Entry 3MVD (X-ray diffraction, 2.90 A resolution); this record covers chains E and I of the 12 polymer chains in the assembly.

== Chain E ==
Molecule: Histone H3.2
From: Xenopus laevis
UniProtKB: P84233 (H32_XENLA); residues 1-135 here correspond to UniProt positions 2-136 (UniProt number = residue number + 1)
Chain sequence (135 residues; row label = number of the first residue in the row):
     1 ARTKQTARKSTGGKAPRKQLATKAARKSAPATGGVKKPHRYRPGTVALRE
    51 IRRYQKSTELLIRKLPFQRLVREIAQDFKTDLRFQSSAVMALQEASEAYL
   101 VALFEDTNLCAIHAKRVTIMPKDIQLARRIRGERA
Not modelled in the structure: 1-39, 135
UniProt features mapped onto this chain:
  - modified residue: Arg-2 (Asymmetric dimethylarginine), Thr-3 (Phosphothreonine), Lys-4 (Allysine), Gln-5 (5-glutamyl dopamine), Thr-6 (Phosphothreonine), Arg-8 (Citrulline), Lys-9 (N6,N6,N6-trimethyllysine), Ser-10 (ADP-ribosylserine), Thr-11 (Phosphothreonine), Lys-14 (N6-(2-hydroxyisobutyryl)lysine), Arg-17 (Asymmetric dimethylarginine), Lys-18 (N6-(2-hydroxyisobutyryl)lysine), Lys-23 (N6-(2-hydroxyisobutyryl)lysine), Arg-26 (Citrulline), Lys-27 (N6,N6,N6-trimethyllysine), Ser-28 (ADP-ribosylserine), Lys-36 (N6,N6,N6-trimethyllysine), Lys-37 (N6-methyllysine), Tyr-41 (Phosphotyrosine), Lys-56 (N6,N6,N6-trimethyllysine) and 8 more in UniProt
  - lipidation: Cys-110 (S-palmitoyl cysteine)

== Chain I ==
Molecule: 147-nt DNA strand
Notes: fragment: 147 BP Widom 601 DNA FRAGMENT (+ strand)
Sequence (147 nucleotides; row label = number of the first residue in the row):
     1 ATCGAGAATCCCGGTGCCGAGGCCGCTCAATTGGTCGTAGACAGCTCTAG
    51 CACCGCTTAAACGCACGTACGCGCTGTCCCCCGCGTTTTAACCGCCAAGG
   101 GGATTACTCCCTAGTCTCCAGGCACGTGTCAGATATATACATCCGAT
Not modelled in the structure: 1

== Interface between chain E and chain I ==
Contacting residue pairs - 24 pairs, chain E then chain I:
  Tyr-41(E) / DC143(I)  phosphate contact
  Tyr-41(E) / DC144(I)  phosphate contact
  Arg-42(E) / DA69(I)  phosphate contact
  Arg-42(E) / DC144(I)  hydrogen bond to the phosphate
  Arg-42(E) / DG145(I)  salt bridge to the phosphate
  Pro-43(E) / DA69(I)  phosphate contact
  Thr-45(E) / DC143(I)  phosphate contact
  Thr-45(E) / DC144(I)  hydrogen bond to the phosphate
  Arg-63(E) / DA60(I)  salt bridge to the phosphate
  Arg-63(E) / DA61(I)  salt bridge to the phosphate
  Arg-72(E) / DC51(I)  salt bridge to the phosphate
  Leu-82(E) / DC51(I)  phosphate contact
  Arg-83(E) / DG50(I)  phosphate contact
  Arg-83(E) / DC51(I)  phosphate contact
  Phe-84(E) / DG50(I)  sugar contact
  Phe-84(E) / DC51(I)  hydrogen bond to the phosphate
  Gln-85(E) / DG50(I)  phosphate contact
  Ser-86(E) / DG50(I)  hydrogen bond to the phosphate
  Arg-116(E) / DG71(I)  phosphate contact
  Arg-116(E) / DC72(I)  phosphate contact
  Val-117(E) / DG71(I)  hydrogen bond to the phosphate
  Thr-118(E) / DC70(I)  phosphate contact
  Thr-118(E) / DG71(I)  hydrogen bond to the phosphate
  Met-120(E) / DC72(I)  phosphate contact
Other interface residues (no listed pair), chain E (17 interface residues in all): Arg-40, Lys-115

== Summary ==
Chain E and chain I form an interface of 17 and 11 residues respectively; the contacts include 6 hydrogen
bonds and 4 salt bridges. Polar pairs include Arg-42(E)/DC144(I), Thr-45(E)/DC144(I) and Phe-84(E)/DC51(I).
Here chain E is Histone H3.2 (Xenopus laevis) and chain I is a 147-nt DNA strand. Entry 3MVD (Crystal
structure of the chromatin factor RCC1 in complex with the nucleosome core particle) was determined by X-ray
diffraction.
